8X3G - chains A and D of the 6 polymer chains in the assembly; structure by X-ray diffraction, 1.84 A resolution.

# Chain A
Name: Agmatinase family protein
Source organism: Aminobacter sp. NyZ550
Reference sequence: A0A9E9PQ69 (A0A9E9PQ69_9HYPH); residues 1-357 here = UniProt positions 1-357
Chain sequence (378 residues; row label = number of the first residue in the row; numbers below 1 keep their minus sign (Met-20 is residue -20)):
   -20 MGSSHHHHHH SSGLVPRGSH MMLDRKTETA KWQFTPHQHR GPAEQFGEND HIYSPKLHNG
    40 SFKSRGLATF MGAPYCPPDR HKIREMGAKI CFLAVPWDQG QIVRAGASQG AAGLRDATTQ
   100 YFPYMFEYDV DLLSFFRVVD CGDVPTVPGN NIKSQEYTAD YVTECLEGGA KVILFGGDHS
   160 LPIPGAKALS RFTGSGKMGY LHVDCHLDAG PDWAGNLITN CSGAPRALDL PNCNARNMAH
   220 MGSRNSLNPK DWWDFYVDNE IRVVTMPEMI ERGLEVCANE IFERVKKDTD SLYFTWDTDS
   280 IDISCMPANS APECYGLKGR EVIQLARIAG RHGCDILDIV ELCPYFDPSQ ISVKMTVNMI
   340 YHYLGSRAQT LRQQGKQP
Disordered / not traced: -20 to 7
Construct notes: initiating methionine (-20); expression tag (-19 to 0)
Metal / ion sites: Mn2+ site 1: His158, Asp183, Asp187, Asp276 (together with glycerol); Mn2+ site 2: Asp183, His185, Asp276, Asp278 (together with glycerol)
Reported in the primary citation:
  - Mn2+ coordination: His158, Asp183, His185, Asp187, Asp276, Asp278
  - self-association interface (contacts with another copy of this molecule): Thr8 to Gly26
  - mutagenesis - N199H: decreased catalytic activity
  - mutagenesis - N199A: abolished catalytic activity
  - catalytic residues: Asn199 (proposed by the authors, not directly observed)

# Chain D
Name: Arginase family protein
Source organism: Aminobacter sp. NyZ550
Reference sequence: A0A9E9PPA5 (A0A9E9PPA5_9HYPH); residue numbers follow UniProt; this construct covers 1-348
Chain sequence (348 residues; numbered 1 to 348; the number before each row is that of its first residue):
     1 MNPAKSYAHL FSPLGGDAGD NYRAPGLITF LRSAHVPLNA EALKACGAKY AFVGVPFDEG
    61 NIGKPGSEDA PREFRLITQE YFSYWFEYNV DLHGKAVDCG DVSMPKVSPE VAHERIYRAV
   121 REVLKSGLIP IICGGDRSIS ITAARALSDH IGPQKKMGYM HFGAQLDMAD SWAGERNLAP
   181 CAMARITELP NLDIRNVAHL GARNAMNPKD HIDLSKERGL QYDSMFDLFD AGIYPLVERS
   241 IDRVWSGTDA QYLGFNFNVM DSSTAPGVTS TEPGGLESRE MMRIVDMIAK RGGVSVIDLT
   301 ELCPIFDISG TAARLAACVI MRLMASLAAQ DGDVIDDKLR RTDLVAAE
Disordered / not traced: 1-24, 336-348

# Interface between chain A and chain D
Pairs across the interface (28):
  Gln78(A) - Asp58(D)
  Gln78(A) - Asn61(D)  hydrogen bond (side chain-backbone)
  Gln78(A) - Val107(D)
  Gly79(A) - Val107(D)
  Gln80(A) - Lys106(D)
  Gln80(A) - Val107(D)
  Ile81(A) - Lys106(D)
  Arg83(A) - Glu68(D)
  Ala84(A) - Asp58(D)
  Ala84(A) - Pro65(D)  hydrophobic
  Gly85(A) - Pro65(D)
  Ser87(A) - Pro65(D)
  Gln88(A) - Lys64(D)  hydrogen bond
  Gln88(A) - Pro65(D)
  Val126(A) - Ala173(D)
  Val126(A) - Glu175(D)
  Pro127(A) - Glu175(D)
  Pro127(A) - Leu178(D)
  Gly128(A) - Glu59(D)
  Gly128(A) - Pro109(D)
  Asn129(A) - Glu175(D)  hydrogen bond
  Asn130(A) - Val107(D)
  Ala193(A) - Pro105(D)  hydrophobic
  Asn195(A) - Val107(D)  hydrogen bond (side chain-backbone)
  Thr198(A) - Val107(D)
  Tyr324(A) - Lys64(D)
  Tyr324(A) - Ile305(D)
  Tyr324(A) - Phe306(D)  hydrophobic
Other interface residues (no listed pair), chain A (22 interface residues in all): Asp77, Val82, Trp192, Phe325
Other interface residues (no listed pair), chain D (16 interface residues in all): Ile62

# Summary
The interface between chain A and chain D involves 22 residues on one side and 16 on the other; the contacts
include 4 hydrogen bonds. Polar contacts include Gln78(A)-Asn61(D), Gln88(A)-Lys64(D) and Asn129(A)-Glu175(D).
From the paper: the catalytic residue Asn199(A); N199H of chain A reduces catalytic activity.
Here chain A is Agmatinase family protein and chain D is Arginase family protein, both from Aminobacter sp.
NyZ550. Entry 8X3G (Crystal structure of metformin hydrolase from Aminobacter) was determined by X-ray
diffraction.
